Entry 6D6Q (electron microscopy, 3.45 A resolution); this record covers chains B and E of the 15 polymer chains in the assembly.

[Chain B]
Protein: Exosome complex component RRP41
Source organism: Homo sapiens
UniProtKB: Q9NPD3 (EXOS4_HUMAN); residues 0-244 here correspond to UniProt positions 1-245 (UniProt number = residue number + 1)
Chain sequence (249 residues; numbered -4 to 244; the number before each row is that of its first residue; numbers below 1 keep their minus sign (Met-4 is residue -4)):
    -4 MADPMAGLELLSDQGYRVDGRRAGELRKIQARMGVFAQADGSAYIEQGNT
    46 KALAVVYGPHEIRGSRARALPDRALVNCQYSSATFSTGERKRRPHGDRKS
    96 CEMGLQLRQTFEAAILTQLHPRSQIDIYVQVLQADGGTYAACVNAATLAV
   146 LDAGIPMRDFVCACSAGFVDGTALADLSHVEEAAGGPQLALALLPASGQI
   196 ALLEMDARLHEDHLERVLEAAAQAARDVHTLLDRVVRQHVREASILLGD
Disordered / not traced: -4 to 2, 244
Differences from the reference sequence: expression tag (-4 to -1)
Curated features (UniProtKB/Swiss-Prot):
  - modified residue: Ala1 (N-acetylalanine)
From the paper describing this entry:
  - binding site for DNA/RNA: Thr82 to Gly83, Arg93, Lys94, His174

[Chain E]
Protein: Exosome complex component RRP42
Source organism: Homo sapiens
UniProtKB: Q15024 (EXOS7_HUMAN); numbering as in UniProt (aligned over 1-291)
Chain sequence (293 residues; each row starts with the number of its first residue; numbers below 1 keep their minus sign (Asp-1 is residue -1)):
    -1 DPMASVTLSEAEKVYIVHGVQEDLRVDGRGCEDYRCVEVETDVVSNTSGS
    49 ARVKLGHTDILVGVKAEMGTPKLEKPNEGYLEFFVDCSASATPEFEGRGG
    99 DDLGTEIANTLYRIFNNKSSVDLKTLCISPREHCWVLYVDVLLLECGGNL
   149 FDAISIAVKAALFNTRIPRVRVLEDEEGSKDIELSDDPYDCIRLSVENVP
   199 CIVTLCKIGYRHVVDATLQEEACSLASLLVSVTSKGVVTCMRKVGKGSLD
   249 PESIFEMMETGKRVGKVLHASLQSVVHKEESLGPKRQKVGFLG
Disordered / not traced: -1 to 4, 291
Differences from the reference sequence: expression tag (-1 to 0)
Curated features (UniProtKB/Swiss-Prot):
  - modified residue: Ala2 (N-acetylalanine), Lys116 (N6-acetyllysine), Ser177 (Phosphoserine)

[Interface between chain B and chain E]
Pairs across the interface (45):
  Gln25(B) - Leu290(E)
  Ala26(B) - Leu290(E)
  Arg27(B) - Phe289(E)
  Arg27(B) - Leu290(E)
  Phe31(B) - Asp57(E)
  Phe31(B) - Leu142(E)  hydrophobic
  Phe31(B) - Glu143(E)
  Ala32(B) - Glu143(E)
  Gln33(B) - His55(E)
  Tyr39(B) - Phe289(E)
  Glu41(B) - Leu290(E)
  Val50(B) - Ser88(E)
  Tyr52(B) - Ser88(E)  hydrogen bond (side chain-backbone)
  Tyr52(B) - Ala89(E)  hydrogen bond (side chain-backbone)
  Gln74(B) - Ala87(E)
  Gln74(B) - Gly95(E)
  Ser76(B) - Asp84(E)  hydrogen bond
  Thr79(B) - Phe82(E)
  Thr79(B) - Asp138(E)  hydrogen bond
  Phe80(B) - Thr45(E)
  Phe80(B) - Leu59(E)  hydrophobic
  Phe80(B) - Lys63(E)
  Phe80(B) - Asp138(E)
  Ser81(B) - Asn44(E)
  Thr82(B) - Lys63(E)  hydrogen bond (backbone-side chain)
  Gly83(B) - Lys63(E)  hydrogen bond (backbone-side chain)
  Arg85(B) - Lys63(E)
  Arg85(B) - Glu65(E)  hydrogen bond (backbone-side chain)
  Arg85(B) - Phe82(E)
  Arg85(B) - Tyr136(E)
  Arg85(B) - Asp138(E)  salt bridge
  His90(B) - Gly95(E)  hydrogen bond (side chain-backbone)
  His90(B) - Asp99(E)  salt bridge
  Tyr123(B) - Ala87(E)  hydrophobic
  Tyr123(B) - Ser88(E)
  Tyr123(B) - Pro91(E)
  Gln125(B) - Asp84(E)
  Gln125(B) - Ser86(E)
  Leu127(B) - Leu59(E)  hydrophobic
  Leu127(B) - Leu140(E)  hydrophobic
  Leu127(B) - Phe289(E)  hydrophobic
  Gln128(B) - Val42(E)
  Gln128(B) - Ser43(E)
  Gln128(B) - Asn44(E)
  Ala129(B) - Asn44(E)
Also at the interface, not in a pair above, chain B (32 interface residues in all): Val30, Lys46, Leu48, Asn72, Glu84, Arg87, Pro89, Asp121
Also at the interface, not in a pair above, chain E (31 interface residues in all): Val41, Gly61, Thr90, Phe93, Glu94, Gly288

[Summary]
32 residues of chain B face 31 of chain E across their interface, with 8 hydrogen bonds and 2 salt bridges.
Polar contacts include Arg85(B)-Asp138(E), His90(B)-Asp99(E) and Tyr52(B)-Ser88(E). The paper reports a
binding site for DNA/RNA at Thr82(B), Arg93(B) and Lys94(B) among others.
Here chain B is Exosome complex component RRP41 and chain E is Exosome complex component RRP42, both from Homo
sapiens. Entry 6D6Q (Human nuclear exosome-MTR4 RNA complex - overall reconstruction) was determined by
electron microscopy, deposited together with 6D6R.
